PDB entry 4PKY | X-ray diffraction, 3.20 A resolution | chains B and C of the 3 polymer chains in the assembly

Chain B (and C):
Protein: Transforming acidic coiled-coil-containing protein 3
Source organism: Mus musculus
Notes: fragment: C-terminal domain Coiled coil residues 496-542; chain C of this document is another copy of the same molecule, construct and numbering; everything in this record applies to it too
Reference sequence: Q9JJ11 (TACC3_MOUSE); residues 585-631 here correspond to UniProt positions 496-542 (UniProt number = residue number - 89)
Chain sequence (50 residues; numbered 582 to 631; the number before each row is that of its first residue):
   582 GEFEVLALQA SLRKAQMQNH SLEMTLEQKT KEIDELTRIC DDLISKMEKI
Disordered / not traced: 582 (chain C: 582, 630-631)
Construct notes: expression tag (582-584)

Interface between chain B and chain C:
Pairs across the interface - 40 pairs, chain B then chain C:
  E585(B) - V586(C)
  V586(B) - L589(C)
  L589(B) - V586(C)  hydrophobic
  L589(B) - L589(C)  hydrophobic
  L589(B) - Q590(C)
  Q590(B) - L589(C)
  S592(B) - L593(C)
  L593(B) - S592(C)
  L593(B) - L593(C)  hydrophobic
  A596(B) - A596(C)  hydrophobic
  N600(B) - A596(C)  hydrogen bond (side chain-backbone)
  N600(B) - N600(C)  hydrogen bond
  N600(B) - L603(C)
  L603(B) - N600(C)
  L603(B) - L603(C)  hydrophobic
  L603(B) - E604(C)
  L603(B) - L607(C)  hydrophobic
  E604(B) - L603(C)
  L607(B) - T606(C)
  L607(B) - L607(C)  hydrophobic
  L607(B) - K610(C)
  K610(B) - L607(C)
  K610(B) - T611(C)  hydrogen bond
  K610(B) - I614(C)
  T611(B) - K610(C)
  E613(B) - I614(C)
  I614(B) - K610(C)
  I614(B) - E613(C)
  I614(B) - I614(C)  hydrophobic
  I614(B) - L617(C)
  L617(B) - L617(C)  hydrophobic
  T618(B) - L617(C)
  C621(B) - I620(C)  hydrophobic
  C621(B) - C621(C)  hydrophobic
  L624(B) - C621(C)
  L624(B) - L624(C)  hydrophobic
  L624(B) - I625(C)  hydrophobic
  I625(B) - L624(C)  hydrophobic
  K627(B) - M628(C)
  I631(B) - M628(C)  hydrophobic
Interface residues without a listed pair, chain B (25 interface residues in all): Q599, T606, M628
Interface residues without a listed pair, chain C (24 interface residues in all): E585, Q599, T618

Summary:
25 residues of chain B face 24 of chain C across their interface, with 3 hydrogen bonds. Polar contacts
include N600(B)-A596(C), N600(B)-N600(C) and K610(B)-T611(C).
Both chains are Transforming acidic coiled-coil-containing protein 3 (Mus musculus). Entry 4PKY (ARNT/HIF
transcription factor/coactivator complex) was determined by X-ray diffraction together with 4LPZ from the same
study.
